6W1Z - chains N and T of the 21 polymer chains in the assembly; structure by electron microscopy, 2.70 A resolution.

Chain N (and T):
Name: ATP-dependent Clp protease proteolytic subunit
Organism: Escherichia coli
Notes: EC 3.4.21.92; chain T of this document is another copy of the same molecule, construct and numbering; everything in this record applies to it too
Reference sequence: S1IIE7 (S1IIE7_ECOLX); residues 1-207 here = UniProt positions 1-207
Amino-acid sequence (207 residues; each row starts with the number of its first residue):
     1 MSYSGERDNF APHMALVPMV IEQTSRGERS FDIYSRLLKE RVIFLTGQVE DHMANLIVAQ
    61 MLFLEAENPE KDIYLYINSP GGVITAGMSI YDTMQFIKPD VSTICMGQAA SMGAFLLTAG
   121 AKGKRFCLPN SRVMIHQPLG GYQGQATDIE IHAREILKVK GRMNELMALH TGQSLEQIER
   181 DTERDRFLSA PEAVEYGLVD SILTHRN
Disordered / not traced: 1-14, 207

How chain N and chain T interact:
Residue-residue contacts (57; chain N residue first):
  Val17(N) with Ala15(T), hydrophobic
  Arg26(N) with Arg26(T); Glu28(T), salt bridge
  Arg29(N) with Ile21(T); Gly27(T)
  Phe31(N) with Ile21(T), hydrophobic
  Asp32(N) with Ala15(T)
  Tyr34(N) with Ala15(T), hydrophobic
  Ser35(N) with Pro18(T); Met19(T), hydrogen bond (side chain-backbone)
  Leu38(N) with Pro18(T), hydrophobic; Val20(T), hydrophobic
  Asp51(N) with Asn78(T)
  Asn55(N) with Tyr34(T); Phe44(T); Thr46(T); Met106(T)
  Leu56(N) with Leu16(T); Pro18(T); Ile33(T), hydrophobic; Tyr34(T)
  Val58(N) with Phe44(T), hydrophobic
  Ala59(N) with Ile33(T); Leu37(T), hydrophobic
  Gln60(N) with Ile33(T)
  Leu62(N) with Tyr76(T)
  Phe63(N) with Val20(T), hydrophobic; Ile33(T), hydrophobic; Arg36(T)
  Glu65(N) with Arg206(T), salt bridge
  Thr85(N) with Gly107(T); Gln108(T)
  Met88(N) with Asn130(T)
  Ser89(N) with Gly107(T)
  Tyr91(N) with Asn130(T)
  Asp92(N) with Leu128(T); Pro129(T); Asn130(T), hydrogen bond; Ser131(T)
  Gln95(N) with Thr204(T); His205(T), hydrogen bond (backbone-side chain)
  Phe96(N) with Leu203(T), hydrophobic; Thr204(T); His205(T); Arg206(T), hydrogen bond (backbone-backbone)
  Gln145(N) with Arg184(T), hydrogen bond
  Thr147(N) with Arg184(T)
  Asp148(N) with Arg184(T), salt bridge
  Ile151(N) with Arg184(T); Asp185(T); Phe187(T), hydrophobic
  His152(N) with Asp185(T), salt bridge; Phe187(T)
  Glu155(N) with Arg132(T), salt bridge; Phe187(T)
  Arg162(N) with Asn130(T), hydrogen bond
  Leu166(N) with Asn130(T)
Interface residues without a listed pair, chain N (37 interface residues in all): His52, Ala86, Lys98, Lys158, Val159
Interface residues without a listed pair, chain T (35 interface residues in all): Val17, Gln23, Ser30

Overview:
Chain N and chain T form an interface of 37 and 35 residues respectively, with 6 hydrogen bonds and 5 salt
bridges. Polar contacts include Arg26(N)-Glu28(T), Glu65(N)-Arg206(T) and Asp148(N)-Arg184(T).
Chain N and chain T are both ATP-dependent Clp protease proteolytic subunit (Escherichia coli); the structure,
ClpAP Engaged1 State bound to RepA-GFP, was determined by electron microscopy, deposited together with 6UQE,
6UQO, 6W20, 6W21, 6W22, 6W23 and 6W24.
